Entry 7DSV (electron microscopy, 3.40 A resolution); this record covers chains A and B of the 4 polymer chains in the assembly.

# Chain A (and B)
Protein: Sodium/hydrogen exchanger 1
From: Homo sapiens
Notes: chain B of this document is another copy of the same molecule, construct and numbering; everything in this record applies to it too
UniProtKB: P19634 (SL9A1_HUMAN); numbering as in UniProt (aligned over 87-558)
Amino-acid sequence (472 residues; numbered 87 to 558; the number before each row is that of its first residue):
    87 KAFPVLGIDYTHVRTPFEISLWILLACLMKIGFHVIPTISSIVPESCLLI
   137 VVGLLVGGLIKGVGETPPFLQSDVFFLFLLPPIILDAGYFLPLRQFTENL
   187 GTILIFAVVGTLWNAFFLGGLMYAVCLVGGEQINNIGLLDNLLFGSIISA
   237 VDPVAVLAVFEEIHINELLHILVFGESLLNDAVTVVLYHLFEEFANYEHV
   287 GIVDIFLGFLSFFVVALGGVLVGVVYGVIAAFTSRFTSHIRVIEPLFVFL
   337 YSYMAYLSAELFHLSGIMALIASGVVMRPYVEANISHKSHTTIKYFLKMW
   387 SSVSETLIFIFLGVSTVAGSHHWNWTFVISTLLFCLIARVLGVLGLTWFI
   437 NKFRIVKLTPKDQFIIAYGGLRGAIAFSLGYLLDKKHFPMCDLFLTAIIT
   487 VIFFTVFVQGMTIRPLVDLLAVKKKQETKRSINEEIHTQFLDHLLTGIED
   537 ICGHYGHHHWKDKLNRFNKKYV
Not modelled in the structure: 507-515
Ligand contacts:
  - LBN (1-palmitoyl-2-oleoyl-sn-glycero-3-phosphocholine), molecule 1: Thr-101, Ile-105, Pro-154, Phe-155, Gln-157, Val-160, Leu-165, Trp-386, Val-389, Leu-393, Phe-397
  - LBN, molecule 2: Thr-101, Pro-102, Ile-105, Ser-106, Ile-109
  - LBN, molecule 3: Leu-140, Thr-402, Val-403, Phe-489, Phe-493
  - LBN, molecule 4: Leu-140, Leu-141, Lys-147, Val-403
  - LBN, molecule 5: Gly-144, Leu-145, Gly-148
  - LBN, molecule 6: Val-160, Leu-163, Phe-164, Pro-168, Leu-171, Phe-335, Ser-338, Tyr-339, Trp-386
  - LBN, molecule 7: Phe-164, Leu-336, Tyr-339
  - LBN, molecule 8: Phe-182, Leu-265, Val-310, Met-354, Ile-357, Ala-358, Val-361, Val-362
  - LBN, molecule 9: Thr-402, His-407, Trp-409, Thr-486, Phe-489, Phe-490
UniProt features mapped onto this chain:
  - region: Lys-509 to Arg-516 (PI(4,5)P2-binding region), Lys-515 to His-545 (Interaction with CHP2), His-540 to His-545 (Confers pH-dependent PI(4,5)P2 binding), Arg-552 to Val-558 (PI(4,5)P2-binding region)
  - site: Phe-161 (Channel pore-lining), Asn-370 (Not glycosylated)
  - natural variant: Gly-305 (G305R: In LIKNS), Gly-313 (G313E: In LIKNS; uncertain significance)
  - mutagenesis: Phe-155 (F155C: Almost complete loss of activity), Leu-156 (L156C: Almost complete loss of activity), Gln-157 (Q157C: Reduces activity), Ser-158 (S158C: Almost complete loss of activity), Asp-159 (D159C: Almost complete loss of activity), Val-160 (V160C: Reduces activity), Phe-161 (F161C: Reduces activity), Phe-162 (F162C: Almost complete loss of activity), Leu-163 (L163C: Reduces activity), Phe-164 (F164C: Almost complete loss of activity), Leu-165 (L165C: Reduces activity), Leu-166 (L166C: Reduces activity), 29 further mutagenesis entries in UniProt
Reported in the primary citation:
  - conformationally variable residues (domain motion, loop rearrangement): Pro-239 to Ala-244, Asp-267
  - contacts within the chain: Glu-247/Arg-500 (salt bridge)
  - disease-associated variants - G305R: decreased localization (citing earlier work)
  - mutagenesis - D267N: abolished catalytic activity (citing earlier work)
  - mutagenesis - E131D, D172E, D172N, D172Q, D238N, D267E, E391D: unchanged catalytic activity (citing earlier work)
  - mutagenesis - E391Q: decreased catalytic activity (citing earlier work)
  - mutagenesis - E391Q: decreased stability (citing earlier work)
  - allosteric site: Glu-131 (proposed by the authors, not directly observed)
  - mutagenesis - D238A: abolished catalytic activity
  - mutagenesis - D238A: unchanged expression
  - mutagenesis - D238A: unchanged localization

# How chain A and chain B interact
Pairs across the interface - 132 pairs, chain A then chain B:
  Lys-87(A) / Glu-279(B)  salt bridge
  Lys-87(A) / Tyr-283(B)
  Ala-88(A) / Leu-293(B)  hydrophobic
  Phe-89(A) / Leu-293(B)
  Phe-89(A) / Leu-296(B)  hydrophobic
  Pro-90(A) / Glu-279(B)
  Pro-90(A) / Phe-280(B)  hydrophobic
  Pro-90(A) / Tyr-283(B)
  Val-91(A) / Leu-276(B)  hydrophobic
  Val-91(A) / Glu-279(B)  hydrogen bond (backbone-side chain)
  Val-91(A) / His-349(B)  hydrogen bond (backbone-side chain)
  Leu-92(A) / Val-300(B)  hydrophobic
  Leu-92(A) / Val-301(B)  hydrophobic
  Leu-92(A) / Phe-348(B)
  Leu-92(A) / Leu-350(B)  hydrophobic
  Gly-93(A) / Leu-347(B)
  Gly-93(A) / Phe-348(B)
  Gly-93(A) / His-349(B)
  Ile-94(A) / Leu-347(B)
  Asp-95(A) / Leu-347(B)  hydrogen bond (backbone-backbone)
  Asp-95(A) / His-349(B)
  Tyr-96(A) / Leu-347(B)  hydrophobic
  His-98(A) / Asp-159(B)  salt bridge
  His-98(A) / Leu-163(B)
  Val-99(A) / Leu-163(B)  hydrophobic
  Val-99(A) / Leu-343(B)  hydrophobic
  Val-99(A) / Leu-347(B)  hydrophobic
  Pro-102(A) / Leu-163(B)  hydrophobic
  Pro-102(A) / Phe-164(B)  hydrophobic
  Pro-102(A) / Tyr-339(B)
  Pro-102(A) / Leu-343(B)
  Phe-103(A) / Leu-343(B)  hydrophobic
  Phe-103(A) / Ser-344(B)
  Phe-103(A) / Leu-347(B)  hydrophobic
  Ser-106(A) / Leu-336(B)
  Ser-106(A) / Tyr-339(B)
  Ser-106(A) / Met-340(B)
  Leu-107(A) / Met-340(B)  hydrophobic
  Ile-109(A) / Leu-336(B)  hydrophobic
  Leu-110(A) / Phe-333(B)  hydrophobic
  Leu-110(A) / Leu-336(B)
  Leu-110(A) / Tyr-337(B)
  Leu-110(A) / Met-340(B)  hydrophobic
  Cys-113(A) / Ile-329(B)  hydrophobic
  Cys-113(A) / Leu-332(B)  hydrophobic
  Cys-113(A) / Phe-333(B)  hydrophobic
  Leu-114(A) / Phe-333(B)  hydrophobic
  Ile-117(A) / Thr-323(B)
  Ile-117(A) / Ile-326(B)  hydrophobic
  Ile-117(A) / Phe-333(B)  hydrophobic
  His-120(A) / His-325(B)
  Val-121(A) / His-325(B)
  Asp-159(A) / His-98(B)  salt bridge
  Leu-163(A) / His-98(B)
  Leu-163(A) / Val-99(B)  hydrophobic
  Leu-163(A) / Pro-102(B)  hydrophobic
  Phe-164(A) / Pro-102(B)  hydrophobic
  Leu-276(A) / Val-91(B)  hydrophobic
  Glu-279(A) / Lys-87(B)  salt bridge
  Glu-279(A) / Pro-90(B)
  Glu-279(A) / Val-91(B)  hydrogen bond (side chain-backbone)
  Phe-280(A) / Pro-90(B)  hydrophobic
  Tyr-283(A) / Lys-87(B)
  Tyr-283(A) / Pro-90(B)
  Leu-293(A) / Ala-88(B)  hydrophobic
  Leu-293(A) / Phe-89(B)
  Leu-296(A) / Phe-89(B)  hydrophobic
  Val-300(A) / Leu-92(B)  hydrophobic
  Val-301(A) / Val-91(B)  hydrophobic
  Thr-323(A) / Ile-117(B)
  His-325(A) / His-120(B)
  His-325(A) / Val-121(B)
  Ile-326(A) / Ile-117(B)  hydrophobic
  Arg-327(A) / Tyr-381(B)
  Val-328(A) / Lys-384(B)
  Val-328(A) / Met-385(B)
  Ile-329(A) / Cys-113(B)  hydrophobic
  Pro-331(A) / Met-385(B)  hydrophobic
  Leu-332(A) / Ile-109(B)  hydrophobic
  Leu-332(A) / Cys-113(B)  hydrophobic
  Leu-332(A) / Met-385(B)
  Leu-332(A) / Val-389(B)  hydrophobic
  Phe-333(A) / Leu-110(B)  hydrophobic
  Phe-333(A) / Cys-113(B)  hydrophobic
  Phe-333(A) / Leu-114(B)  hydrophobic
  Phe-333(A) / Ile-117(B)  hydrophobic
  Leu-336(A) / Ser-106(B)
  Leu-336(A) / Ile-109(B)  hydrophobic
  Leu-336(A) / Leu-110(B)
  Tyr-337(A) / Leu-110(B)
  Tyr-339(A) / Pro-102(B)
  Tyr-339(A) / Ser-106(B)
  Met-340(A) / Phe-103(B)  hydrophobic
  Met-340(A) / Ser-106(B)
  Met-340(A) / Leu-107(B)  hydrophobic
  Met-340(A) / Leu-110(B)  hydrophobic
  Leu-343(A) / Val-99(B)  hydrophobic
  Leu-343(A) / Pro-102(B)
  Leu-343(A) / Phe-103(B)  hydrophobic
  Ser-344(A) / Phe-103(B)
  Leu-347(A) / Gly-93(B)
  Leu-347(A) / Ile-94(B)
  Leu-347(A) / Asp-95(B)  hydrogen bond (backbone-backbone)
  Leu-347(A) / Tyr-96(B)  hydrophobic
  Leu-347(A) / Val-99(B)  hydrophobic
  Phe-348(A) / Leu-92(B)
  Phe-348(A) / Gly-93(B)  hydrogen bond (backbone-backbone)
  His-349(A) / Val-91(B)  hydrogen bond (side chain-backbone)
  His-349(A) / Gly-93(B)
  His-349(A) / Asp-95(B)
  Leu-350(A) / Leu-92(B)  hydrophobic
  His-373(A) / Lys-374(B)
  Lys-374(A) / His-373(B)
  Lys-374(A) / Thr-377(B)
  Lys-374(A) / Tyr-381(B)
  Ser-375(A) / Tyr-381(B)  hydrogen bond
  Thr-377(A) / Lys-374(B)
  Thr-378(A) / Thr-378(B)
  Thr-378(A) / Tyr-381(B)
  Tyr-381(A) / Arg-327(B)
  Tyr-381(A) / Val-328(B)  hydrophobic
  Tyr-381(A) / Lys-374(B)
  Tyr-381(A) / Ser-375(B)  hydrogen bond
  Tyr-381(A) / Thr-378(B)
  Phe-382(A) / Phe-382(B)  hydrophobic
  Phe-382(A) / Met-385(B)  hydrophobic
  Lys-384(A) / Val-328(B)
  Met-385(A) / Val-328(B)
  Met-385(A) / Pro-331(B)  hydrophobic
  Met-385(A) / Leu-332(B)  hydrophobic
  Met-385(A) / Phe-382(B)  hydrophobic
  Val-389(A) / Leu-332(B)  hydrophobic
Other interface residues (no listed pair), chain A (72 interface residues in all): Lys-116, His-275, Gly-294, Ser-297, Tyr-312, Thr-319, Phe-322, Glu-346, Ser-372
Other interface residues (no listed pair), chain B (71 interface residues in all): Lys-116, His-275, Gly-294, Ser-297, Tyr-312, Thr-319, Phe-322, Ser-372

# In short
Chain A and chain B form an interface of 72 and 71 residues respectively; the contacts include 9 hydrogen
bonds and 4 salt bridges. Among the polar pairs are Lys-87(A)/Glu-279(B), His-98(A)/Asp-159(B) and
Val-91(A)/Glu-279(B). From the paper: D267N and D238A of chain A abolish catalytic activity; an allosteric
site at Glu-131(A); 11 substitutions were tested in all.
Chain A and chain B are both Sodium/hydrogen exchanger 1 (Homo sapiens); the structure, Structure of a human
NHE1-CHP1 complex under pH 6.5, was determined by electron microscopy together with 7DSW and 7DSX from the
same study.
